Entry 8VQ2 (X-ray diffraction, 3.83 A resolution); this record covers chains A and C of the 3 polymer chains in the assembly.

Chain A:
Protein: DNA polymerase
Organism: Human alphaherpesvirus 1
Notes: EC 2.7.7.7
Reference sequence: I7GY94 (I7GY94_HHV1); residue numbers follow UniProt; this construct covers 43-1197
Chain sequence (1163 residues; row label = number of the first residue in the row):
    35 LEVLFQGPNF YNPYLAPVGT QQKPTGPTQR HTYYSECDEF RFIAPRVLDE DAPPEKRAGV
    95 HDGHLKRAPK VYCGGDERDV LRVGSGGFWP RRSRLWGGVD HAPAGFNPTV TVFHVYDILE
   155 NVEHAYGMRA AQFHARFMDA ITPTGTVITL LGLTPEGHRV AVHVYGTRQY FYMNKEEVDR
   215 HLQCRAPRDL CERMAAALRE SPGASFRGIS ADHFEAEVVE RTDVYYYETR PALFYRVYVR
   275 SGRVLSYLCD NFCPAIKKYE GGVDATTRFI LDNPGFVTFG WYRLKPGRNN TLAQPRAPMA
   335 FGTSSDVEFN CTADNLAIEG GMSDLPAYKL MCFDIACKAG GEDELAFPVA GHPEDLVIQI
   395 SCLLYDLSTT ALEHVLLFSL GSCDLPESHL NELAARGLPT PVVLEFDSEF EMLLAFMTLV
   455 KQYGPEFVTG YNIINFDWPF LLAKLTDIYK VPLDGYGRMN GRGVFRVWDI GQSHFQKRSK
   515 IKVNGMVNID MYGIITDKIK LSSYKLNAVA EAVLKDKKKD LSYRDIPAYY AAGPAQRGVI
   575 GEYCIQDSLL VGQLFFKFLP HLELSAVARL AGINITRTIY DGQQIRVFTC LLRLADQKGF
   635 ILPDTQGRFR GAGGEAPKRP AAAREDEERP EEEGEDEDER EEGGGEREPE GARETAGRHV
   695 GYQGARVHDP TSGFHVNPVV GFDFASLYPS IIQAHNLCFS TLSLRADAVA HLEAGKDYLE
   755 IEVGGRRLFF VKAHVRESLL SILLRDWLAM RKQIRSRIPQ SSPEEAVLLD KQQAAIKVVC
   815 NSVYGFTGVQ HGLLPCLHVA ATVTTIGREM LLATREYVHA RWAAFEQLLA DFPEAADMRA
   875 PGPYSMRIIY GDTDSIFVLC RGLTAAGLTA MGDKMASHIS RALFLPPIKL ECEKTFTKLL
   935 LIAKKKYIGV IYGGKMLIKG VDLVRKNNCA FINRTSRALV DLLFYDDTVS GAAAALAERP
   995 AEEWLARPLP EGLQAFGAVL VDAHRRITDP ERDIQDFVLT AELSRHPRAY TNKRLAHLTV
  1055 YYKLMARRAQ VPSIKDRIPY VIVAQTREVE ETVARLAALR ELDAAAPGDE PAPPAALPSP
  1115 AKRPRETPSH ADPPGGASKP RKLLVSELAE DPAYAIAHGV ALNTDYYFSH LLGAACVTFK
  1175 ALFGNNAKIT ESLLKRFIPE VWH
Disordered / not traced: 35-58, 504-510, 641-693, 1096-1137
Sequence notes: expression tag (35-42); engineered mutation Ala370 (Glu in I7GY94)
Residues lining bound ligands: A1AC6 (2-(4-bromophenyl)-N-(3-methoxy-4-{[(4S)-2-oxo-1,3-oxazolidin-4-yl]methyl}phenyl)acetamide): Gln617, Gln618, Ser720, Leu721, Tyr722, Pro723, Asn815, Ser816, Tyr818, Gly819, Phe820, Val823, Thr887, Asp888

Chain C:
Molecule: 15-nt DNA strand
Sequence (15 nucleotides; row label = number of the first residue in the row; numbers below 1 keep their minus sign (DT-11 is residue -11)):
   -11 TGGTAGGGGA AGGAT

Interface between chain A and chain C:
Pairs across the interface - 29 pairs, chain A then chain C:
  Gly616(A) with DG-10(C), phosphate contact
  Gln617(A) with DG-10(C), hydrogen bond to the phosphate
  Gln618(A) with DT-11(C), sugar contact; DG-10(C), hydrogen bond to the phosphate
  Val694(A) with DT-8(C), phosphate contact
  Gly695(A) with DT-8(C), hydrogen bond to the phosphate
  Tyr696(A) with DG-9(C), phosphate contact; DT-8(C), phosphate contact
  Gln697(A) with DT-8(C), phosphate contact; DA-7(C), phosphate contact
  Gly698(A) with DT-8(C), hydrogen bond to the phosphate; DA-7(C), hydrogen bond to the phosphate
  Ala699(A) with DA-7(C), sugar contact
  Arg700(A) with DG-6(C), phosphate contact
  Val701(A) with DA-7(C), phosphate contact; DG-6(C), hydrogen bond to the phosphate
  Gly822(A) with DG-9(C), sugar contact
  Val823(A) with DG-9(C), phosphate contact
  His825(A) with DT-11(C), base contact
  Ala937(A) with DG-4(C), phosphate contact
  Lys938(A) with DG-6(C), phosphate contact; DG-5(C), salt bridge to the phosphate
  Arg959(A) with DG-5(C), base contact
  Arg1048(A) with DA-1(C), sugar contact
  Ser1140(A) with DA-1(C), hydrogen bond to the phosphate
  His1164(A) with DG-3(C), phosphate contact; DA-2(C), salt bridge to the phosphate
  Val1171(A) with DG-4(C), sugar contact; DG-3(C), phosphate contact
Other interface residues (no listed pair), chain A (29 interface residues in all): Lys511, Tyr614, Asp615, Gln640, Gly819, Asn1046, Val1139, Gly1167
Other interface residues (no listed pair), chain C (12 interface residues in all): DG0

In short:
The interface between chain A and chain C involves 29 residues on one side and 12 on the other, with 7
hydrogen bonds and 2 salt bridges. Among the polar pairs are Gln617(A)-DG-10(C), Gln618(A)-DG-10(C) and
Gly695(A)-DT-8(C). Ligands of chain A: compound A1AC6.
Here chain A is DNA polymerase (Human alphaherpesvirus 1) and chain C is a 15-nt DNA strand. Entry 8VQ2 (HSV1
polymerase ternary complex with dsDNA and compound 44) was determined by X-ray diffraction.
